Entry 3FYP (X-ray diffraction, 1.85 A resolution); this record covers chains A and B of the 4 polymer chains in the assembly.

Chain A (and B):
Name: 3-deoxy-D-manno-octulosonic acid 8-phosphate synthetase
Source organism: Neisseria meningitidis serogroup B
Notes: EC 2.5.1.55; chain B of this document is another copy of the same molecule, construct and numbering; everything in this record applies to it too
UniProt: Q9JZ55 (KDSA_NEIMB); numbering as in UniProt (aligned over 1-280)
Amino-acid sequence (280 residues; numbered 1 to 280; the number before each row is that of its first residue):
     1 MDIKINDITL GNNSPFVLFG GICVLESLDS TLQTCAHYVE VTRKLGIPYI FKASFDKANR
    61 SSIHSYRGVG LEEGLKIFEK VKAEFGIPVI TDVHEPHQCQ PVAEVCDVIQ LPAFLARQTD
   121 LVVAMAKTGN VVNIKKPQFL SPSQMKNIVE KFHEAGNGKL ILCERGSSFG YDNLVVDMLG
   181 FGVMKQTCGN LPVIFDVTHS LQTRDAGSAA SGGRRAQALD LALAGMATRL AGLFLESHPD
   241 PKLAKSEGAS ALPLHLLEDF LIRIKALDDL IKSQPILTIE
Disordered / not traced: 204-210, 239-252, 279-280 (chain B: 203-211, 238-254, 280)
Construct notes: engineered mutation Cys23 (Asn in Q9JZ55), Ser246 (Cys in Q9JZ55), Glu247 (Asp in Q9JZ55), Ala249 (Pro in Q9JZ55)

How chain A and chain B interact:
Contacting residue pairs (43; chain A residue first):
  Ser168(A) with Phe169(B)
  Phe169(A) with Ser168(B); Phe169(B), hydrophobic
  Val175(A) with Phe169(B), hydrophobic; Val175(B), hydrophobic; Asp177(B)
  Val176(A) with Val176(B)
  Asp177(A) with Val175(B)
  Met178(A) with Met178(B), hydrophobic; Ala224(B), hydrophobic
  Leu179(A) with Leu201(B), hydrophobic; Gln217(B); Leu221(B), hydrophobic
  Leu201(A) with Leu179(B), hydrophobic
  Ser211(A) with Gln186(B), hydrogen bond (backbone-side chain)
  Arg215(A) with Leu277(B)
  Gln217(A) with Leu179(B)
  Leu219(A) with Leu277(B), hydrophobic
  Asp220(A) with Thr228(B)
  Leu223(A) with Ala227(B)
  Ala224(A) with Met178(B), hydrophobic; Ala224(B); Ala227(B)
  Ala227(A) with Leu223(B); Ala224(B); Leu267(B), hydrophobic
  Thr228(A) with Asp220(B)
  Arg263(A) with Gln274(B); Pro275(B), hydrogen bond (side chain-backbone); Ile276(B); Leu277(B)
  Ala266(A) with Leu270(B)
  Leu267(A) with Ala227(B), hydrophobic; Leu267(B), hydrophobic; Leu270(B), hydrophobic
  Leu270(A) with Ala266(B); Leu267(B), hydrophobic; Leu270(B), hydrophobic
  Gln274(A) with Arg263(B); Ala266(B)
  Pro275(A) with Arg263(B), hydrogen bond (backbone-side chain)
  Leu277(A) with Arg263(B)
  Thr278(A) with Gly212(B)
Also at the interface, not in a pair above, chain A (31 interface residues in all): Ser167, Ala216, Leu221, Leu254, Asp259, Ile271
Also at the interface, not in a pair above, chain B (29 interface residues in all): Ser167, Leu219, Ile271, Thr278

In short:
31 residues of chain A and 29 residues of chain B are in contact; the contacts include 3 hydrogen bonds. Among
the polar pairs are Ser211(A)-Gln186(B) and Arg263(A)-Pro275(B).
Chain A and chain B are both 3-deoxy-D-manno-octulosonic acid 8-phosphate synthetase (Neisseria meningitidis
serogroup B); the structure, Crystal structure of the quadruple mutant (N23C/C246S/D247E/P249A) of
3-deoxy-D-manno-octulosonate 8-phosphate synthase (KDO8PS) from Neisseria meningitidis, was determined by
X-ray diffraction, deposited together with 3FYO.
